4GAP - chains A and B; structure by X-ray diffraction, 2.90 A resolution.

Chain A (and B):
Molecule: Rotenone-insensitive NADH-ubiquinone oxidoreductase
From: Saccharomyces cerevisiae
Notes: EC 1.6.5.9; chain B of this document is another copy of the same molecule, construct and numbering; everything in this record applies to it too
UniProt: P32340 (NDI1_YEAST); residues 43-513 here = UniProt positions 43-513
Amino-acid sequence (471 residues; each row starts with the number of its first residue):
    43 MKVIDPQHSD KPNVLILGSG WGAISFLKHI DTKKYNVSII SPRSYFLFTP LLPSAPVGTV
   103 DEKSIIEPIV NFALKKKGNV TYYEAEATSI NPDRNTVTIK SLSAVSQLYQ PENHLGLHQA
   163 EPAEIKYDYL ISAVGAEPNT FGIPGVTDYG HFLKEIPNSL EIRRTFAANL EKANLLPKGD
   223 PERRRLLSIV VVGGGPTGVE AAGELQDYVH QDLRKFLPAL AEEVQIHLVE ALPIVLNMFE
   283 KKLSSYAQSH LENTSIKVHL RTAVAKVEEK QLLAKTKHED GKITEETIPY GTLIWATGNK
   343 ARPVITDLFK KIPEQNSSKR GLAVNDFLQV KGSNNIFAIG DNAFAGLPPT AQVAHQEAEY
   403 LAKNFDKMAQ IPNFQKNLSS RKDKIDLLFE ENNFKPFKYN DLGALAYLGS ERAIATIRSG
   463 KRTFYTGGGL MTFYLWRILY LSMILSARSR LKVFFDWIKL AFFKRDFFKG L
Disordered / not traced: 418-425
Small-molecule neighbours:
  - FAD (flavin-adenine dinucleotide): Leu59, Gly60, Ser61, Gly62, Trp63, Gly64, Ala65, Ile82, Ser83, Pro84, Arg85, Thr91, Pro92, Leu94, Pro95, Ala127, Glu128, Ala129, Ala175, Val176, Gly177, Leu195, Lys196, Glu197, Thr239, Arg344, Val346, Ile381, Gly382, Asp383, Pro391, Thr392, Ala393, Gln394, Ala396, Tyr482
  - NAD (nicotinamide-adenine-dinucleotide): Phe183, Ile185, Val234, Gly235, Gly236, Gly237, Pro238, Thr239, Gly240, Val271, Glu272, Ala273, Leu274, Asn279, Met280, Thr304, Ala305, Val306, Trp337, Ala338, Thr339, Gly340, Pro391, Thr392, Gly445, Ala446, Leu447
What the authors report for this chain:
  - binding site for NAD: Glu272, Ala273, Val306, Gly445
  - specificity-determining residues: Glu272 (proposed by the authors, not directly observed)

Chain A / chain B interface:
Residue-residue contacts (59):
  Asp103(A) - Lys105(B)  salt bridge
  Glu104(A) - Lys105(B)  salt bridge
  Glu104(A) - Leu513(B)
  Lys105(A) - Asp103(B)  salt bridge
  Lys105(A) - Glu104(B)  salt bridge
  Lys105(A) - Asp508(B)
  Lys105(A) - Leu513(B)
  Ile108(A) - Phe510(B)  hydrophobic
  Leu116(A) - Lys257(B)
  Leu116(A) - Phe258(B)  hydrophobic
  Glu126(A) - Glu213(B)
  Glu126(A) - Lys511(B)  salt bridge
  Ser145(A) - Glu213(B)  hydrogen bond
  Ser145(A) - Lys511(B)
  Ala146(A) - Glu213(B)
  Val147(A) - Asn216(B)  hydrogen bond (backbone-side chain)
  Val147(A) - Leu217(B)  hydrophobic
  Leu150(A) - Phe258(B)
  His156(A) - Leu217(B)  hydrogen bond (side chain-backbone)
  His156(A) - Leu218(B)
  His156(A) - Pro219(B)
  Leu159(A) - Leu217(B)
  Gln161(A) - Glu213(B)
  Gln161(A) - Lys214(B)
  Gln161(A) - Leu217(B)
  Ile198(A) - Leu513(B)  hydrophobic
  Glu213(A) - Glu126(B)
  Glu213(A) - Ser145(B)  hydrogen bond
  Glu213(A) - Ala146(B)
  Glu213(A) - Gln161(B)
  Lys214(A) - Gln161(B)
  Asn216(A) - Val147(B)  hydrogen bond (side chain-backbone)
  Leu217(A) - Val147(B)  hydrophobic
  Leu217(A) - His156(B)  hydrogen bond (backbone-side chain)
  Leu217(A) - Leu159(B)
  Leu217(A) - Gln161(B)
  Pro219(A) - His156(B)
  Lys257(A) - Leu116(B)
  Phe258(A) - Leu116(B)  hydrophobic
  Phe258(A) - Leu150(B)
  Ala489(A) - Phe505(B)  hydrophobic
  Arg490(A) - Phe505(B)
  Arg490(A) - Asp508(B)  salt bridge
  Leu493(A) - Phe505(B)  hydrophobic
  Lys494(A) - Asp508(B)  salt bridge
  Phe497(A) - Phe497(B)  hydrophobic
  Phe505(A) - Ala489(B)  hydrophobic
  Phe505(A) - Arg490(B)
  Phe505(A) - Leu493(B)  hydrophobic
  Asp508(A) - Lys105(B)
  Asp508(A) - Arg490(B)  salt bridge
  Asp508(A) - Lys494(B)  salt bridge
  Phe510(A) - Ile108(B)  hydrophobic
  Lys511(A) - Glu126(B)  salt bridge
  Lys511(A) - Ser145(B)
  Leu513(A) - Glu104(B)
  Leu513(A) - Lys105(B)
  Leu513(A) - Ile108(B)  hydrophobic
  Leu513(A) - Ile198(B)  hydrophobic
Other interface residues (no listed pair), chain A (41 interface residues in all): Tyr87, Pro110, Val112, Ser148, His160, Leu202, Arg205, Leu218, Ile500, Lys501
Other interface residues (no listed pair), chain B (41 interface residues in all): Tyr87, Pro110, Val112, His160, Leu202, Arg205, Leu259, Ile500, Lys501

Summary:
Chain A and chain B each contribute 41 residues to their interface, with 6 hydrogen bonds and 10 salt bridges.
Polar pairs include Asp103(A)-Lys105(B), Glu104(A)-Lys105(B) and Glu126(A)-Lys511(B). Ligands of chain A:
flavin-adenine dinucleotide and NAD. The paper reports a binding site for NAD at Glu272(A), Ala273(A) and
Val306(A) among others; the specificity determinant Glu272(A).
Chain A and chain B are both Rotenone-insensitive NADH-ubiquinone oxidoreductase (Saccharomyces cerevisiae);
the structure, Structure of the Ndi1 protein from Saccharomyces cerevisiae in complex with NAD+, was
determined by X-ray diffraction, deposited together with 4GAV.
